Entry 6T9D (X-ray diffraction, 2.90 A resolution); this record covers chains CCC and HHH of the 6 polymer chains in the assembly.

Chain CCC:
Name: Vascular endothelial growth factor A
Source organism: Homo sapiens
Reference sequence: P15692 (VEGFA_HUMAN), isoform P15692-9; residues 1-121 here correspond to UniProt positions 27-147 (UniProt number = residue number + 26)
Amino-acid sequence (121 residues; numbered 1 to 121; the number before each row is that of its first residue):
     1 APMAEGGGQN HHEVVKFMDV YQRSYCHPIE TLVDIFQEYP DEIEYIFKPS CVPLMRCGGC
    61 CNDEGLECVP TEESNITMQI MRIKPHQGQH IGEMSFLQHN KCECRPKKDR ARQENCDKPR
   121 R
Unresolved in the structure: 1-11, 84-88, 108-121
Differences from the reference sequence: conflict Asn115 (Lys141 in P15692)
Cystine bridges: Cys26-Cys68, Cys57-Cys102, Cys61-Cys104

Chain HHH:
Name: VP mat DutaFab VH chain
Source organism: Homo sapiens
Amino-acid sequence (220 residues; row label = number of the first residue in the row):
     1 DLQLVESGGG LVKPGGSLRL SCAADGWWFG YTDMSWVRQA PGKGLEWVGS ISYKGGSTYY
    61 NTKFIGRFTI SRDDDTNTLY LQMNSLRAED TAVYYCARDD GYFDTWGQGT LVTVSSASTK
   121 GPSVFPLAPS SKSTSGGTAA LGCLVKDYFP EPVTVSWNSG ALTSGVHTFP AVLQSSGLYS
   181 LSSVVTVPSS SLGTKTYICN VNHKPSNTKV DKKVEPKSCT
Unresolved in the structure: 1-2, 131-136, 219-220
Cystine bridges: Cys22-Cys96, Cys143-Cys199

Chain CCC / chain HHH interface:
Contacting residue pairs (16):
  Met18(CCC) with Gly66(HHH)
  Tyr21(CCC) with Gly66(HHH)
  Gln22(CCC) with Thr62(HHH); Lys63(HHH), hydrogen bond (side chain-backbone); Phe64(HHH); Ile65(HHH); Gly66(HHH); Arg67(HHH)
  Tyr25(CCC) with Ile65(HHH), hydrophobic
  Thr71(CCC) with Ser57(HHH); Tyr59(HHH), hydrogen bond
  Lys101(CCC) with Tyr59(HHH)
  Cys102(CCC) with Tyr59(HHH)
  Glu103(CCC) with Gly56(HHH); Ser57(HHH), hydrogen bond; Thr58(HHH)
Other interface residues (no listed pair), chain CCC (9 interface residues in all): Arg23

In short:
The interface between chain CCC and chain HHH involves 9 residues on one side and 10 on the other, with 3
hydrogen bonds. Among the polar pairs are Gln22(CCC)-Lys63(HHH), Thr71(CCC)-Tyr59(HHH) and
Glu103(CCC)-Ser57(HHH).
Here chain CCC is Vascular endothelial growth factor A and chain HHH is VP mat DutaFab VH chain, both from
Homo sapiens. Entry 6T9D (Crystal structure of a bispecific DutaFab in complex with human VEGF121) was
determined by X-ray diffraction (same publication as 6T9E).
